PDB entry 5R4C | X-ray diffraction, 1.15 A resolution | chains C and D of the 5 polymer chains in the assembly

Chain C:
Name: gamma-chymotrypsin
Organism: Bos taurus
Notes: EC 3.4.21.1
Reference sequence: P00766 (CTRA_BOVIN); residues 149-245 here = UniProt positions 149-245
Amino-acid sequence (97 residues; row label = number of the first residue in the row):
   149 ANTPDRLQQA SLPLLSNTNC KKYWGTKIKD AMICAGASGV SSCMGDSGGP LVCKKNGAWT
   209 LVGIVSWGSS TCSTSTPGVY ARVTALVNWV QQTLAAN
Unresolved in the structure: 149-150
Disulfide bonds: C168-C182, C191-C220
UniProt features mapped onto this chain:
  - active site: S195 (Charge relay system)

Chain D:
Name: peptide SWPW
Organism: Bos taurus
Amino-acid sequence (4 residues; numbered 426 to 429; the number before each row is that of its first residue):
   426 SWPW

Chain C / chain D interface:
Pairs across the interface (22; chain C residue first):
  S189(C) - W429(D)
  S190(C) - W429(D)
  C191(C) - W429(D)
  M192(C) - W427(D)
  M192(C) - W429(D)
  G193(C) - W429(D)  hydrogen bond (backbone-backbone)
  D194(C) - W429(D)
  S195(C) - P428(D)
  S195(C) - W429(D)  hydrogen bond (side chain-backbone)
  V213(C) - W429(D)  hydrophobic
  S214(C) - P428(D)
  S214(C) - W429(D)  hydrogen bond (backbone-backbone)
  W215(C) - W427(D)
  W215(C) - W429(D)
  G216(C) - S426(D)
  G216(C) - W427(D)  hydrogen bond (backbone-backbone)
  G216(C) - W429(D)
  S217(C) - W429(D)  hydrogen bond (backbone-side chain)
  S218(C) - S426(D)
  S218(C) - W427(D)
  C220(C) - W429(D)
  G226(C) - W429(D)
Also at the interface, not in a pair above, chain C (18 interface residues in all): W172, K175, V227

Overview:
The interface between chain C and chain D involves 18 residues on one side and 4 on the other, with 5 hydrogen
bonds. Polar pairs include S195(C)-W429(D), S217(C)-W429(D) and G193(C)-W429(D). Curated annotation (UniProt)
lists active-site residue S195(C) on chain C.
Here chain C is gamma-chymotrypsin and chain D is peptide SWPW, both from Bos taurus. Entry 5R4C (Crystal
Structure of gamma-Chymotrypsin at pH 9, room temperature) was determined by X-ray diffraction.
